PDB entry 7OTQ | electron microscopy, 4.80 A resolution (low resolution: residue-level contacts below are approximate; hydrogen-bond / salt-bridge calls are withheld) | chains K and J of the 11 polymer chains in the assembly

== Chain K ==
Protein: Chromodomain-helicase-DNA-binding protein 1-like
Organism: Homo sapiens
Notes: EC 3.6.4.12
Reference sequence: Q86WJ1 (CHD1L_HUMAN); residues 16-879 here = UniProt positions 16-879
Sequence (872 residues; row label = number of the first residue in the row):
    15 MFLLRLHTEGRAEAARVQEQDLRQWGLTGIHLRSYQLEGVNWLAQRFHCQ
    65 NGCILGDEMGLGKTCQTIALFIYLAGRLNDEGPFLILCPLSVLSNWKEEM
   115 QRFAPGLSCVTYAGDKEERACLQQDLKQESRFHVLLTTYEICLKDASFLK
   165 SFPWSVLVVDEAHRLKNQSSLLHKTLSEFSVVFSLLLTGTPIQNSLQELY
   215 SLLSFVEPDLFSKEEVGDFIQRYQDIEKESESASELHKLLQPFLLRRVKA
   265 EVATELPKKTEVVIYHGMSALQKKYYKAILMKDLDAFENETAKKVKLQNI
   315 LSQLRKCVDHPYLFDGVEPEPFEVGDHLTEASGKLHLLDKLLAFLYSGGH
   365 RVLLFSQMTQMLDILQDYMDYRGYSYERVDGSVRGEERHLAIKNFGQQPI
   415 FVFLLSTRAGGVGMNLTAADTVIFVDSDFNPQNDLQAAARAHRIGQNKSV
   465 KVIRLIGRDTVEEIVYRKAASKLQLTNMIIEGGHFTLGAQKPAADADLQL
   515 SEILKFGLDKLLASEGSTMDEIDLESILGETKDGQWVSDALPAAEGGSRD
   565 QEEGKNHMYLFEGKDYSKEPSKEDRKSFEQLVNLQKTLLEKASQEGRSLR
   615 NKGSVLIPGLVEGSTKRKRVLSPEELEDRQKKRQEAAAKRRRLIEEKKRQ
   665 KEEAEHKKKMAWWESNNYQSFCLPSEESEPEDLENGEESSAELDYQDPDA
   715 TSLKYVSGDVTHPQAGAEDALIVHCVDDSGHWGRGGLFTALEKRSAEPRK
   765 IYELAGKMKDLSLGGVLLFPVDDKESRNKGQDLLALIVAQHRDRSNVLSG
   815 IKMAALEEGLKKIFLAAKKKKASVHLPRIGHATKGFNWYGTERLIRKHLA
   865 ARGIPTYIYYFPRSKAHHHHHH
Disordered / not traced: 15-41, 501-886
Sequence notes: initiating methionine (15); expression tag (880-886)
Curated features (UniProtKB/Swiss-Prot):
  - region: Thr601 to Leu635 (Regulatory linker segment (RLS))
  - motif: Asp174 to His177 (DEAH box)
  - binding site (ATP): Asp71 to Thr78
  - modified residue (Phosphoserine): Ser540, Ser607, Ser618, Ser628, Ser636
  - natural variant: Arg842 (R842H: Found in patients with cancer), Trp852 (W852C: Found in patients with cancer), Arg857 (R857Q: Found in patients with cancer), Arg860 (R860W: Found in patients with cancer)
  - mutagenesis: Lys77 (K77R: Abolishes ATPase activity), Glu175 (E175Q: Abrogates chromatin remodeling activity. Prevents PARP2 removal from chromatin), Lys307 to Lys308 (Reduces interaction of the macro domain with the N-terminal ATPase module; when associated with E-398 and E-750), Arg319 to Lys320 (Reduces interaction of the macro domain with the N-terminal ATPase module; when associated with E-407; E-422 and E-750), Glu332 to Glu337 (Reduces interaction of the macro domain with the N-terminal ATPase module; when associated with E-750), Asp381 (D381A: Decreased interaction with nucleosomes), Arg398 (R398E: Reduces interaction of the macro domain with the N-terminal ATPase module; when associated with E-307, E-308 and E-750), Lys407 (K407E: Reduces interaction of the macro domain with the N-terminal ATPase module; when associated with E-319, E-320, E-422 and E-750), Ser420 (S420A: Does not reduce interaction of the macro domain with the N-terminal ATPase module; when associated with E-750), Arg422 (R422E: Reduces interaction of the macro domain with the N-terminal ATPase module; when associated with E-319, E-320, E-407 and E-750), Arg457 (R457H: Abolished ATP-dependent chromatin remodeler activity), Arg611 to Ser612 (Strongly reduced interaction with the acidic patch of histones), 6 further mutagenesis entries in UniProt
Reported in the primary citation:
  - mutagenesis - R611A/S612A: decreased catalytic activity on WT nucleosomes

== Chain J ==
Molecule: DNA (149-MER) Widom 601 sequence
Sequence (160 nucleotides; each row starts with the number of its first residue; numbers below 1 keep their minus sign (DG-76 is residue -76)):
   -76 GCCTATCGATGTATATATCTGACACGTGCCTGGAGACTAGGGAGTAATCC
   -26 CCTTGGCGGTTAAAACGCGGGGGACAGCGCGTACGTGCGTTTAAGCGGTG
    24 CTAGAGCTGTCTACGACCAATTGAGCGGCCTCGGCACCGGGATTCTGATG
    74 GTCACCTAGA
Disordered / not traced: 73-83

== Interface between chain K and chain J ==
Pairs across the interface (18; chain K residue first):
  Arg178(K) - DG20(J)
  Arg178(K) - DG21(J)
  Arg178(K) - DT22(J)
  Lys180(K) - DT22(J)
  Lys180(K) - DG23(J)
  Asn181(K) - DT22(J)
  Ser183(K) - DG21(J)
  Ser184(K) - DG21(J)
  Leu185(K) - DG20(J)
  Leu185(K) - DG21(J)
  Leu186(K) - DG21(J)
  Asn208(K) - DG23(J)
  Leu315(K) - DC24(J)
  Arg422(K) - DT22(J)
  Asn444(K) - DG23(J)
  Lys482(K) - DT25(J)
  Lys486(K) - DG23(J)
  Lys486(K) - DC24(J)
Interface residues without a listed pair, chain K (17 interface residues in all): Lys164, His177, Glu192, Phe443
Interface residues without a listed pair, chain J (8 interface residues in all): DC-58, DT-57

== Summary ==
The interface between chain K and chain J involves 17 residues on one side and 8 on the other. Curated
annotation (UniProt) lists 8 ATP-binding residues and 28 mutagenesis sites on chain K. The paper reports that
R611A/S612A of chain K reduce catalytic activity on WT nucleosomes.
Here chain K is Chromodomain-helicase-DNA-binding protein 1-like (Homo sapiens) and chain J is DNA (149-MER)
Widom 601 sequence. Entry 7OTQ (Cryo-EM structure of ALC1/CHD1L bound to a PARylated nucleosome) was
determined by electron microscopy.
